8FCJ - chains C and M of the 15 polymer chains in the assembly; structure by electron microscopy, 2.83 A resolution.

# Chain C
Name: Type I-B CRISPR-associated protein Cas7
From: Nostoc sp. 'Peltigera membranacea cyanobiont' 210A
UniProtKB: A0A235IG15 (A0A235IG15_9NOSO); numbering as in UniProt (aligned over 1-323)
Chain sequence (323 residues; numbered 1 to 323; the number before each row is that of its first residue):
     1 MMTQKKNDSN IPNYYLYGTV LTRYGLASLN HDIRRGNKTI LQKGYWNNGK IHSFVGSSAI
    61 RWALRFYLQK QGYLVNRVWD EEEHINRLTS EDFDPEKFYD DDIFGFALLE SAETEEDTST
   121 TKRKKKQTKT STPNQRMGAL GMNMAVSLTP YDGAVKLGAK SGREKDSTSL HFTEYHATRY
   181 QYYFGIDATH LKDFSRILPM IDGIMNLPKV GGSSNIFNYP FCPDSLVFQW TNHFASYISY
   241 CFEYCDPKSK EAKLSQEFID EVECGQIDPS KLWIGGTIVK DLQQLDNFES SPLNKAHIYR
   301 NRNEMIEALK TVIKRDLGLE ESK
Unresolved in the structure: 1-11, 110-132, 320-323
From the paper describing this entry:
  - binding site for the 71-nt RNA strand (chain M): Arg-34

# Chain M
Molecule: 71-nt RNA strand
Sequence (71 nucleotides; each row starts with the number of its first residue):
     1 UUGCUCAAGA GAAGUCAUUU AAUAAGGCCA CUGUUAAACG UAGGUGAGUC GUGGCUUUAU
    61 GCCGUUAGGC G
Unresolved in the structure: 64-71

# Chain C / chain M interface
Contacting residue pairs (38):
  Asn-30(C) with A38(M), phosphate contact; C39(M), hydrogen bond to the phosphate
  His-31(C) with C39(M), sugar contact
  Asp-32(C) with C39(M), base contact
  Ile-33(C) with C39(M), base contact
  Arg-34(C) with C39(M), base contact; G40(M), base contact; U41(M), base contact; A42(M), base contact
  Arg-35(C) with G43(M), hydrogen bond to the sugar; G44(M), salt bridge to the phosphate
  Lys-38(C) with G44(M), hydrogen bond to the base
  Ser-58(C) with A38(M), hydrogen bond to the phosphate; C39(M), hydrogen bond to the phosphate
  Arg-61(C) with A37(M), salt bridge to the phosphate
  Trp-62(C) with A38(M), stacking on the base
  Arg-77(C) with A38(M), salt bridge to the phosphate
  Trp-79(C) with A38(M), base contact
  Phe-104(C) with A36(M), sugar contact; A37(M), phosphate contact
  Phe-106(C) with U35(M), hydrogen bond to the sugar
  Ala-107(C) with U35(M), base contact; A36(M), base contact
  Leu-109(C) with A36(M), base contact
  Gln-135(C) with U34(M), base contact; U35(M), hydrogen bond to the base
  Arg-136(C) with U35(M), hydrogen bond to the sugar; A36(M), phosphate contact
  Met-137(C) with U35(M), phosphate contact; A36(M), phosphate contact
  Lys-160(C) with A42(M), hydrogen bond to the base
  Gly-211(C) with A38(M), base contact; G40(M), phosphate contact
  Gly-212(C) with A38(M), base contact
  Ser-213(C) with G40(M), sugar contact; U41(M), base contact
  Ser-214(C) with G40(M), phosphate contact; U41(M), base contact
Interface residues without a listed pair, chain C (28 interface residues in all): Gly-36, Ala-59, Arg-65, Asn-86

# In short
Chain C and chain M form an interface of 28 and 11 residues respectively, with 9 hydrogen bonds, 3 salt
bridges and 1 aromatic stacking contact. Polar pairs include Lys-38(C)/G44(M), Gln-135(C)/U35(M) and
Lys-160(C)/A42(M). From the paper: a binding site for the 71-nt RNA strand (chain M) at Arg-34(C).
Here chain C is Type I-B CRISPR-associated protein Cas7 (Nostoc sp. 'Peltigera membranacea cyanobiont' 210A)
and chain M is a 71-nt RNA strand. Entry 8FCJ (Cryo-EM structure of Cascade-DNA (P23) complex in type I-B CAST
system) was determined by electron microscopy together with 8FCU, 8FCV, 8FCW, 8FD2, 8FD3, 8FF4 and 8FF5 from
the same study.
